Entry 7KE5 (X-ray diffraction, 2.80 A resolution); this record covers chains A and E of the 12 polymer chains in the assembly.

[Chain A (and E)]
Molecule: Epstein-Barr nuclear antigen 1, Ferritin heavy chain
From: Epstein-Barr virus (strain B95-8)
Notes: EC 1.16.3.1; chain E of this document is another copy of the same molecule, construct and numbering; everything in this record applies to it too
UniProtKB: chimeric construct of P03211, P02794: residues -25 to -15 from P03211 (EBNA1_EBVB9) positions 407-417 (UniProt number = residue number + 432); residues 1-182 from P02794 positions 2-183 (UniProt number = residue number + 1)
Sequence (209 residues; each row starts with the number of its first residue; numbers below 1 keep their minus sign (Met-26 is residue -26)):
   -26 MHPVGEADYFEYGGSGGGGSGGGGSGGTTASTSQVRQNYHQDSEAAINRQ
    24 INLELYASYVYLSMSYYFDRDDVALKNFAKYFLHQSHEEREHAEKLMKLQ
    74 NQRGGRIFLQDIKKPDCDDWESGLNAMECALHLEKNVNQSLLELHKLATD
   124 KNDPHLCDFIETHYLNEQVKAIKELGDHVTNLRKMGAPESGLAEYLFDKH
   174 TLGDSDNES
Not modelled in the structure: -26 to 4, 177-182 (chain E: -26 to 4, 90-92, 177-182)
Sequence notes: initiating methionine (-26); linker (-14 to 0)
Metal / ion sites: Fe ion site 1: Glu27, Glu62, His65; Fe ion site 2: Asp131, Glu134 (shared with 1 residue of chain F; 2 residues of chain H)
Curated features (UniProtKB/Swiss-Prot):
  - binding site (Fe cation): Glu27, Glu62, His65, Glu107, Gln141
  - site: Arg22 (Essential for association with cargo receptor NCOA4)
  - modified residue: Thr1 (N-acetylthreonine), Ser178 (Phosphoserine), Ser182 (Phosphoserine)

[How chain A and chain E interact]
Residue-residue contacts (24; chain A residue first):
  Asp42(A) with Lys146(E), hydrogen bond (backbone-side chain)
  Asp44(A) with Lys146(E); Gly149(E); Asp150(E); Thr153(E), hydrogen bond (backbone-side chain)
  Asp45(A) with Thr153(E)
  Val46(A) with Thr153(E)
  Ala47(A) with Asp150(E); Asn154(E), hydrogen bond (backbone-side chain)
  Leu48(A) with Asn154(E)
  Gly164(A) with Lys157(E)
  Leu165(A) with Lys157(E); Met158(E), hydrophobic; Leu169(E), hydrophobic
  Tyr168(A) with Asn154(E); Met158(E), hydrophobic; Leu169(E); Phe170(E); His173(E); Thr174(E), hydrogen bond
  Leu169(A) with Leu169(E), hydrophobic
  Lys172(A) with His173(E), hydrogen bond (side chain-backbone); Thr174(E), hydrogen bond
  His173(A) with His173(E), hydrogen bond
Also at the interface, not in a pair above, chain A (13 interface residues in all): Arg43

[In short]
The interface between chain A and chain E involves 13 residues on one side and 11 on the other; the contacts
include 7 hydrogen bonds. Polar contacts include Asp42(A)-Lys146(E), Asp44(A)-Thr153(E) and
Ala47(A)-Asn154(E). Curated annotation (UniProt) lists 5 Fe cation-binding residues on chain A.
Both chains are Epstein-Barr nuclear antigen 1, Ferritin heavy chain (Epstein-Barr virus (strain B95-8)).
Entry 7KE5 (Heavy chain ferritin with N-terminal EBNA1 epitope) was determined by X-ray diffraction (same
publication as 7KE3).
